Entry 1KL4 (X-ray diffraction, 1.70 A resolution); this record covers chains A and B of the 4 polymer chains in the assembly.

== Chain A (and B) ==
Molecule: streptavidin
From: Streptomyces avidinii
Notes: chain B of this document is another copy of the same molecule, construct and numbering; everything in this record applies to it too
UniProtKB: P22629 (SAV_STRAV); residues 14-139 here correspond to UniProt positions 38-163 (UniProt number = residue number + 24)
Amino-acid sequence (127 residues; each row starts with the number of its first residue):
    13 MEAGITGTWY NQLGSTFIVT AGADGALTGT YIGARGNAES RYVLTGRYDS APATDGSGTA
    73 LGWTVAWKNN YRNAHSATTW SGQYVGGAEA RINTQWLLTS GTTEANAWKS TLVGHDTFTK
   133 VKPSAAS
Unresolved in the structure: 13-15, 136-139 (chain B: 13-14, 135-139)
Differences from the reference sequence: initiating methionine (13); engineered mutation I44 (Glu68 in P22629), G45 (Ser69 in P22629), R47 (Val71 in P22629)
Curated features (UniProtKB/Swiss-Prot):
  - motif: R59 to D61 (Cell attachment site)
  - binding site (biotin): Y43, Y54, W92, W108, W120
What the authors report for this chain:
  - conformationally variable residues (order/disorder transition): G45 to S52

== Interface between chain A and chain B ==
Residue-residue contacts - 81 pairs, chain A then chain B:
  V55(A) - R59(B)
  T57(A) - T57(B)  hydrogen bond
  T57(A) - G58(B)
  T57(A) - R59(B)
  G58(A) - T57(B)
  R59(A) - V55(B)
  R59(A) - T57(B)
  R59(A) - T76(B)
  R59(A) - A78(B)
  Y60(A) - A78(B)
  D61(A) - N85(B)  hydrogen bond
  D61(A) - H87(B)  salt bridge
  S62(A) - K80(B)
  A63(A) - K80(B)
  A63(A) - N85(B)  hydrogen bond (backbone-side chain)
  A63(A) - H87(B)
  P64(A) - H87(B)
  A65(A) - H87(B)
  G68(A) - T115(B)
  S69(A) - G113(B)
  S69(A) - T114(B)
  G70(A) - G113(B)
  G70(A) - T114(B)  hydrogen bond (backbone-backbone)
  A72(A) - H87(B)
  A72(A) - S88(B)
  A72(A) - A89(B)
  A72(A) - T111(B)
  G74(A) - T76(B)
  W75(A) - T76(B)  hydrogen bond (backbone-side chain)
  T76(A) - R59(B)
  T76(A) - G74(B)
  T76(A) - W75(B)
  T76(A) - T76(B)
  A78(A) - R59(B)
  A78(A) - Y60(B)
  K80(A) - D61(B)
  K80(A) - S62(B)
  K80(A) - A63(B)
  N85(A) - D61(B)  hydrogen bond
  N85(A) - A63(B)  hydrogen bond (side chain-backbone)
  H87(A) - D61(B)  salt bridge
  H87(A) - A63(B)
  H87(A) - P64(B)
  H87(A) - A65(B)
  H87(A) - A72(B)
  S88(A) - A72(B)
  A89(A) - A72(B)
  A89(A) - L73(B)
  A89(A) - S93(B)
  T91(A) - G74(B)
  T91(A) - T91(B)  hydrogen bond
  T91(A) - W92(B)
  T91(A) - S93(B)
  W92(A) - T91(B)
  S93(A) - T91(B)
  S93(A) - L109(B)
  S93(A) - T111(B)  hydrogen bond
  G94(A) - T111(B)
  Q95(A) - S112(B)
  Q95(A) - G113(B)
  Q95(A) - T114(B)  hydrogen bond (side chain-backbone)
  Q95(A) - S122(B)
  R103(A) - E116(B)  salt bridge
  Q107(A) - L109(B)
  L109(A) - S93(B)  hydrogen bond (backbone-side chain)
  L109(A) - Q107(B)
  L109(A) - W108(B)
  L109(A) - L109(B)  hydrophobic
  T111(A) - A72(B)
  T111(A) - S93(B)  hydrogen bond
  T111(A) - G94(B)
  S112(A) - Q95(B)  hydrogen bond (backbone-side chain)
  G113(A) - S69(B)
  G113(A) - G70(B)
  G113(A) - Q95(B)
  T114(A) - S69(B)
  T114(A) - G70(B)  hydrogen bond (backbone-backbone)
  T114(A) - Q95(B)  hydrogen bond (backbone-side chain)
  T115(A) - S69(B)
  S122(A) - Q95(B)
  T123(A) - Q107(B)  hydrogen bond
Other interface residues (no listed pair), chain A (45 interface residues in all): D67, L73, V97, W108, L110, E116, A119
Other interface residues (no listed pair), chain B (43 interface residues in all): D67, G68, V97, L110, A119

== Overview ==
45 residues of chain A face 43 of chain B across their interface; the contacts include 16 hydrogen bonds and 3
salt bridges. Polar pairs include D61(A)-H87(B), R103(A)-E116(B) and T57(A)-T57(B). Curated annotation
(UniProt) lists 5 biotin-binding residues on chain A. From the paper: conformational variability at G45(A).
Both chains are streptavidin (Streptomyces avidinii). Entry 1KL4 (AN ENGINEERED STREPTAVIDIN WITH IMPROVED
AFFINITY FOR THE STREP-TAG II PEPTIDE : apo-SAM2) was determined by X-ray diffraction (same publication as
1KFF, 1KL3 and 1KL5).
